PDB entry 7BY9 | X-ray diffraction, 2.20 A resolution | chains A and D of the 4 polymer chains in the assembly

== Chain A (and D) ==
Name: Malate dehydrogenase
Source organism: Geobacillus stearothermophilus
Notes: EC 1.1.1.37; chain D of this document is another copy of the same molecule, construct and numbering; everything in this record applies to it too
Reference sequence: A0A143T1U9 (A0A143T1U9_GEOSE); residues 0-311 here correspond to UniProt positions 1-312 (UniProt number = residue number + 1)
Chain sequence (332 residues; each row starts with the number of its first residue; numbers below 1 keep their minus sign (Met-20 is residue -20)):
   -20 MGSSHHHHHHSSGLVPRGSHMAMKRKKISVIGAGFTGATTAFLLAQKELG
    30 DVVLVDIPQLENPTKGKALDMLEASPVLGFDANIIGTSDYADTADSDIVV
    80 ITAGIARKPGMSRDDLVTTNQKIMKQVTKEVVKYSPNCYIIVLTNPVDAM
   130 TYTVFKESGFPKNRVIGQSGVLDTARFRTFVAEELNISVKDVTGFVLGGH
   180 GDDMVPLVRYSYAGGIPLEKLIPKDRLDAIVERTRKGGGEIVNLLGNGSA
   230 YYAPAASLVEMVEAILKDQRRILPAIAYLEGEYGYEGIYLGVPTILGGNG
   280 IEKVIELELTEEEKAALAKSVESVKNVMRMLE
Unresolved in the structure: -20 to 0
Sequence notes: initiating methionine (-20); expression tag (-19 to -1)
Residues lining bound ligands:
  - NAD (nicotinamide-adenine-dinucleotide): Ile10, Gly11, Ala12, Gly13, Phe14, Thr15, Gly16, Val34, Asp35, Ile36, Leu39, Tyr69, Thr81, Ala82, Gly83, Ile84, Asn99, Ile102, Gln105, Val106, Leu122, Thr123, Asn124, Val126, Gln147, Ser148, Leu151, His179, Ser228, Ala229, Pro233
  - oxaloacetate ion (OAA): Asn124, Leu151, Arg155, His179, Gly217, Val221, Ser228, Ala229

== Interface between chain A and chain D ==
Contacting residue pairs - 41 pairs, chain A then chain D:
  Asn165(A) - Arg249(D)
  Ile166(A) - Arg249(D)
  Ile166(A) - Ile251(D)  hydrophobic
  Ser167(A) - Gln248(D)  hydrogen bond (backbone-backbone)
  Ser167(A) - Arg249(D)  hydrogen bond (backbone-backbone)
  Ser167(A) - Arg250(D)
  Lys169(A) - Gln248(D)
  Lys169(A) - Arg250(D)
  Asp170(A) - Arg250(D)  salt bridge
  Asp170(A) - Ile251(D)  hydrogen bond (side chain-backbone)
  Phe174(A) - Gly193(D)
  Phe174(A) - Ile195(D)  hydrophobic
  Tyr189(A) - Gly194(D)
  Tyr189(A) - Ile195(D)  hydrophobic
  Tyr189(A) - Pro196(D)
  Tyr191(A) - Tyr191(D)
  Tyr191(A) - Gly194(D)  hydrogen bond (side chain-backbone)
  Ala192(A) - Ile251(D)
  Gly193(A) - Phe174(D)
  Gly194(A) - Tyr189(D)
  Gly194(A) - Tyr191(D)  hydrogen bond (backbone-side chain)
  Ile195(A) - Tyr189(D)  hydrophobic
  Ile195(A) - Ile284(D)  hydrophobic
  Ile195(A) - Leu286(D)  hydrophobic
  Pro196(A) - Tyr189(D)
  Lys199(A) - Glu287(D)  salt bridge
  Gln248(A) - Ser167(D)  hydrogen bond (backbone-backbone)
  Gln248(A) - Lys169(D)
  Arg249(A) - Asn165(D)  hydrogen bond (side chain-backbone)
  Arg249(A) - Ile166(D)
  Arg249(A) - Ser167(D)  hydrogen bond (backbone-backbone)
  Arg250(A) - Ser167(D)
  Arg250(A) - Lys169(D)
  Arg250(A) - Asp170(D)  salt bridge
  Ile251(A) - Ile166(D)  hydrophobic
  Ile251(A) - Asp170(D)  hydrogen bond (backbone-side chain)
  Ile251(A) - Ala192(D)
  Ile274(A) - Ile166(D)  hydrophobic
  Ile284(A) - Ile195(D)  hydrophobic
  Leu286(A) - Ile195(D)  hydrophobic
  Glu287(A) - Lys199(D)  salt bridge
Other interface residues (no listed pair), chain D (23 interface residues in all): Thr172, Ile274

== Overview ==
22 residues of chain A face 23 of chain D across their interface, with 9 hydrogen bonds and 4 salt bridges.
Polar pairs include Asp170(A)-Arg250(D), Lys199(A)-Glu287(D) and Asp170(A)-Ile251(D). Bound to chain A: NAD
and oxaloacetate ion.
Both chains are Malate dehydrogenase (Geobacillus stearothermophilus). Entry 7BY9 (Malate Dehydrogenase from
Geobacillus stearothermophilus (gs-MDH) complexed with Oxaloacetic Acid (OAA) and Nicotinamide Adenine
Dinucleotide (NAD)) was determined by X-ray diffraction, deposited together with 7BY8 and 7BYA.
